4JX4 - chains C and D of the 4 polymer chains in the assembly; structure by X-ray diffraction, 2.98 A resolution.

# Chain C (and D)
Protein: Pyruvate carboxylase
From: Rhizobium etli
Notes: EC 6.4.1.1; chain D of this document is another copy of the same molecule, construct and numbering; everything in this record applies to it too
UniProt: Q2K340 (Q2K340_RHIEC); numbering as in UniProt (aligned over 465-1067)
Chain sequence (632 residues; each row starts with the number of its first residue):
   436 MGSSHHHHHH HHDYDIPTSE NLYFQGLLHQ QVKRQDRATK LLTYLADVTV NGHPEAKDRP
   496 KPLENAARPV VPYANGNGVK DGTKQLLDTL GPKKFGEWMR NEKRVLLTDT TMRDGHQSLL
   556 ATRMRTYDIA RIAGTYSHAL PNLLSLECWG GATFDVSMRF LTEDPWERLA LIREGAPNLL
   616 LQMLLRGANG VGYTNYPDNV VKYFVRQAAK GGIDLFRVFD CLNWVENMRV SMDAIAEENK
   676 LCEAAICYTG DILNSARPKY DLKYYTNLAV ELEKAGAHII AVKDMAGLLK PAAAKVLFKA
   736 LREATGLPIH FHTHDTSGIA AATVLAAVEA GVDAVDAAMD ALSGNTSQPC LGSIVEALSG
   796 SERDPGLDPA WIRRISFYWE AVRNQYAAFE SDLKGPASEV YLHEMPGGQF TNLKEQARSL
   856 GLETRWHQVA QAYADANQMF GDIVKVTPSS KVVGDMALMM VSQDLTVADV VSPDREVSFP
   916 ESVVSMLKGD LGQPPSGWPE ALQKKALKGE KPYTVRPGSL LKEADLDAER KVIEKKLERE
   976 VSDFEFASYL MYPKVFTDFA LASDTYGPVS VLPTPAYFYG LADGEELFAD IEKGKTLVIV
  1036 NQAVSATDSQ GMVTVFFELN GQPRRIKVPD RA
Unresolved in the structure: 436-470, 501-502 (chain D: 436-470, 502, 511, 675)
Modified positions: K718 (lysine nz-carboxylic acid; KCX)
Sequence notes: expression tag (436-464)
Metal / ion sites: Zn2+: D549, K718, H747, H749
What the authors report for this chain:
  - mutagenesis - Y628A (780-fold), Y628F (7-fold): decreased catalytic activity
  - mutagenesis - D590A (350-fold): decreased catalytic activity on pyruvate
  - mutagenesis - D590A, Y628A, Y628F: abolished catalytic activity on biocytin
  - catalytic residues: R548, Q552, R621, T882 (citing earlier work)
  - mutagenesis - D590A (3.1-fold): increased catalytic activity on biotin
  - mutagenesis - D590A, Y628A, Y628F: abolished catalytic activity on oxamate

# How chain C and chain D interact
Residue-residue contacts - 10 pairs, chain C then chain D:
  D1018(C) - A1041(D)
  Q1037(C) - S1040(D)
  Q1037(C) - F1051(D)
  A1038(C) - A1038(D)  hydrophobic
  A1038(C) - F1051(D)  hydrophobic
  V1039(C) - A1038(D)
  S1040(C) - Q1037(D)
  A1041(C) - D1018(D)
  F1051(C) - Q1037(D)
  F1051(C) - F1051(D)  hydrophobic
Also at the interface, not in a pair above, chain D (7 interface residues in all): V1039

# Overview
The chain C/chain D interface involves 7 residues from each chain. The Zn2+ site is built by D549(C), K718(C),
H747(C) and H749(C). From the paper: catalytic residues R548(C), Q552(C) and R621(C) among others; D590A,
Y628A and Y628F of chain C abolish catalytic activity on biocytin.
Chain C and chain D are both Pyruvate carboxylase (Rhizobium etli); the structure, Structure of the carboxyl
transferase domain from Rhizobium etli pyruvate carboxylase, was determined by X-ray diffraction, deposited
together with 4JX5 and 4JX6.
